4COZ - chain A; structure by X-ray diffraction, 2.30 A resolution.

[Chain A]
Name: Epithelial adhesin 6
Source organism: Candida glabrata
Notes: fragment: adhesion domain (a domain), residues 26-271
UniProt: Q6FX55 (Q6FX55_CANGA); residues 26-271 here = UniProt positions 26-271
Chain sequence (267 residues; each row starts with the number of its first residue):
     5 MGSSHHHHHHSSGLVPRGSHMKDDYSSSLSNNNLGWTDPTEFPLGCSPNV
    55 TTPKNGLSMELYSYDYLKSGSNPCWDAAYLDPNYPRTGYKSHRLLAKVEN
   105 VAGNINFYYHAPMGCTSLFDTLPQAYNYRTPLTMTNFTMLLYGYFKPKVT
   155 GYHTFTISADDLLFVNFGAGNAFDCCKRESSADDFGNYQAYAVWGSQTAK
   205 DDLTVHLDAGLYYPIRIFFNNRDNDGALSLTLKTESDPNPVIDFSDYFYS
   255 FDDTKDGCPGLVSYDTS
Not modelled in the structure: 5-43, 270-271
Sequence notes: expression tag (5-25)
Disulfides: C50-C179, C78-C119, C180-C262
Ion coordination: Ca2+: D164, D165, N225, D227, D229 (together with beta-D-galactopyranose)
What the authors report for this chain:
  - binding site for N-acetylglucosamine: C119, W198, D227

[Summary]
The Ca2+ site is built by D164, D165, N225, D227 and D229. The paper reports a binding site for
N-acetylglucosamine at C119, W198 and D227.
Chain A is Epithelial adhesin 6 (Candida glabrata); the structure, Crystal Structure of Epithelial Adhesin 6 A
domain (Epa6A) from Candida glabrata in complex with Galb1-3GlcNAc, was determined by X-ray diffraction,
deposited together with 4D3W, 4COU, 4COV, 4COW and 4COY.
